Entry 4JV6 (X-ray diffraction, 1.87 A resolution); this record covers chain B.

== Chain B ==
Protein: Retinal rod rhodopsin-sensitive cGMP 3', 5'-cyclic phosphodiesterase subunit delta
From: Homo sapiens
Reference sequence: O43924 (PDE6D_HUMAN); residue numbers follow UniProt; this construct covers 1-150
Sequence (152 residues; each row starts with the number of its first residue; numbers below 1 keep their minus sign (Gly-1 is residue -1)):
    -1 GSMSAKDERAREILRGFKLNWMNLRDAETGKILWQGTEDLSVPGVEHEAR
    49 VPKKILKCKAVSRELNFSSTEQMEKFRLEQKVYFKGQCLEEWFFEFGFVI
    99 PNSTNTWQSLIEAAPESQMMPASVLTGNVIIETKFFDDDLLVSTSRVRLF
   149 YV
Not modelled in the structure: -1 to 1, 26, 113-114
Differences from the reference sequence: expression tag (-1 to 0)
Small-molecule neighbours:
  - 1-benzyl-2-phenyl-1H-benzimidazole (18F), molecule 1: Leu17, Met20, Leu22, Trp32, Leu38, Ser39, Ala47, Val49, Arg61, Leu63, Gln78, Trp90, Ile109, Ile129, Thr131, Phe133, Val145, Leu147
  - 1-benzyl-2-phenyl-1H-benzimidazole (18F), molecule 2: Leu22, Val49, Ile53, Leu54, Cys56, Lys57, Ala58, Val59, Val80, Leu87, Glu88, Trp90, Ile109, Glu110, Ala111, Met117, Leu123, Val127, Ile129, Leu147, Tyr149
Swiss-Prot annotation at these positions:
  - region: Arg144 to Val150 (Required for association with membranes)
From the paper describing this entry:
  - binding site for 1-benzyl-2-phenyl-1H-benzimidazole: Arg61, Trp90, Tyr149
  - conformationally variable residues (side-chain flip): Trp90

== In short ==
Bound to chain B: 1-benzyl-2-phenyl-1H-benzimidazole. The paper reports a binding site for
1-benzyl-2-phenyl-1H-benzimidazole at Arg61, Trp90 and Tyr149; conformational variability at Trp90.
Chain B is Retinal rod rhodopsin-sensitive cGMP 3', 5'-cyclic phosphodiesterase subunit delta (Homo sapiens);
the structure, The crystal structure of PDE6D in complex to inhibitor-1, was determined by X-ray diffraction
(same publication as 4JV8, 4JVB and 4JVF).
